Entry 5UHP (X-ray diffraction, 2.79 A resolution); this record covers chains A and G of the 4 polymer chains in the assembly.

== Chain A ==
Name: O-GlcNAcase TIM-barrel domain
From: Homo sapiens
Notes: EC 3.2.1.169, 3.2.1.-
UniProtKB: O60502 (OGA_HUMAN); residues 14-400 here = UniProt positions 14-400
Amino-acid sequence (388 residues; numbered 13 to 400; the number before each row is that of its first residue):
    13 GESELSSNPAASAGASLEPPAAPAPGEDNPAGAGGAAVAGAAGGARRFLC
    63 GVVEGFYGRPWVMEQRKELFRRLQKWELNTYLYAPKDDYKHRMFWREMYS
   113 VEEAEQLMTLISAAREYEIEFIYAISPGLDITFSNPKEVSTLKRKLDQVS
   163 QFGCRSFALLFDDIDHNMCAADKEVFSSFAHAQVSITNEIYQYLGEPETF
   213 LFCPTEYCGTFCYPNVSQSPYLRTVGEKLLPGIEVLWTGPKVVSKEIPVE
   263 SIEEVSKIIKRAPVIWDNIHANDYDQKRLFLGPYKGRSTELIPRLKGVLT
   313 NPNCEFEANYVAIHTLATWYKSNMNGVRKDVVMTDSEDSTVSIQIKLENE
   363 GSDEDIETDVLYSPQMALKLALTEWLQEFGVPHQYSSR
Unresolved in the structure: 13-58, 177-178, 341-370, 398-400
Differences from the reference sequence: expression tag (13)

== Chain G ==
Name: O-GlcNAcase stalk domain
From: Homo sapiens
Notes: EC 3.2.1.169, 3.2.1.-
UniProtKB: O60502 (OGA_HUMAN); numbering as in UniProt (aligned over 554-705)
Amino-acid sequence (161 residues; row label = number of the first residue in the row):
   553 MTLEDLQLLADLFYLPYEHGPKGAQMLREFQWLRANSSVVSVNCKGKDSE
   603 KIEEWRSRAAKFEEMCGLVMGMFTRLSNCANRTILYDMYSYVWDIKSIMS
   653 MVKSFVQWLGCRSHSSAQFLIGDQEPWAFRGGLAGEFQRLLPIDGANDLF
   703 FQPHHHHHHHH
Unresolved in the structure: 553, 589-598, 661-678, 696-713
Differences from the reference sequence: initiating methionine (553); expression tag (706-713)

== How chain A and chain G interact ==
Residue-residue contacts (18; chain A residue first):
  Tyr-101(A) / Tyr-638(G)  hydrogen bond (side chain-backbone)
  Tyr-101(A) / Ser-642(G)
  Lys-102(A) / Tyr-638(G)
  Met-105(A) / Tyr-641(G)  hydrophobic
  Met-105(A) / Trp-645(G)  hydrophobic
  Phe-106(A) / Arg-634(G)
  Phe-106(A) / Leu-637(G)  hydrophobic
  Phe-106(A) / Tyr-638(G)  hydrophobic
  Phe-106(A) / Tyr-641(G)  hydrophobic
  Glu-109(A) / Arg-634(G)  salt bridge
  Glu-109(A) / Tyr-638(G)  hydrogen bond
  Asp-142(A) / Trp-645(G)
  Tyr-286(A) / Trp-679(G)
  Tyr-286(A) / Arg-682(G)  hydrogen bond (backbone-side chain)
  Asp-287(A) / Arg-682(G)
  Asp-287(A) / Gly-683(G)  hydrogen bond (side chain-backbone)
  Lys-289(A) / Gly-683(G)
  Arg-290(A) / Gly-684(G)
Also at the interface, not in a pair above, chain A (13 interface residues in all): Leu-141, Val-254, Val-255
Also at the interface, not in a pair above, chain G (11 interface residues in all): Ser-629

== Overview ==
The interface between chain A and chain G involves 13 residues on one side and 11 on the other, with 4
hydrogen bonds and 1 salt bridge. Polar pairs include Glu-109(A)/Arg-634(G), Tyr-101(A)/Tyr-638(G) and
Glu-109(A)/Tyr-638(G).
Here chain A is O-GlcNAcase TIM-barrel domain and chain G is O-GlcNAcase stalk domain, both from Homo sapiens.
Entry 5UHP (Crystal structure of the core catalytic domain of human O-GlcNAcase) was determined by X-ray
diffraction.
